Entry 1OH6 (X-ray diffraction, 2.40 A resolution); this record covers chains B and E of the 4 polymer chains in the assembly.

[Chain B]
Molecule: DNA mismatch repair protein muts
Organism: Escherichia coli
UniProtKB: P23909 (MUTS_ECOLI); numbering as in UniProt (aligned over 1-800)
Amino-acid sequence (800 residues; numbered 1 to 800; the number before each row is that of its first residue):
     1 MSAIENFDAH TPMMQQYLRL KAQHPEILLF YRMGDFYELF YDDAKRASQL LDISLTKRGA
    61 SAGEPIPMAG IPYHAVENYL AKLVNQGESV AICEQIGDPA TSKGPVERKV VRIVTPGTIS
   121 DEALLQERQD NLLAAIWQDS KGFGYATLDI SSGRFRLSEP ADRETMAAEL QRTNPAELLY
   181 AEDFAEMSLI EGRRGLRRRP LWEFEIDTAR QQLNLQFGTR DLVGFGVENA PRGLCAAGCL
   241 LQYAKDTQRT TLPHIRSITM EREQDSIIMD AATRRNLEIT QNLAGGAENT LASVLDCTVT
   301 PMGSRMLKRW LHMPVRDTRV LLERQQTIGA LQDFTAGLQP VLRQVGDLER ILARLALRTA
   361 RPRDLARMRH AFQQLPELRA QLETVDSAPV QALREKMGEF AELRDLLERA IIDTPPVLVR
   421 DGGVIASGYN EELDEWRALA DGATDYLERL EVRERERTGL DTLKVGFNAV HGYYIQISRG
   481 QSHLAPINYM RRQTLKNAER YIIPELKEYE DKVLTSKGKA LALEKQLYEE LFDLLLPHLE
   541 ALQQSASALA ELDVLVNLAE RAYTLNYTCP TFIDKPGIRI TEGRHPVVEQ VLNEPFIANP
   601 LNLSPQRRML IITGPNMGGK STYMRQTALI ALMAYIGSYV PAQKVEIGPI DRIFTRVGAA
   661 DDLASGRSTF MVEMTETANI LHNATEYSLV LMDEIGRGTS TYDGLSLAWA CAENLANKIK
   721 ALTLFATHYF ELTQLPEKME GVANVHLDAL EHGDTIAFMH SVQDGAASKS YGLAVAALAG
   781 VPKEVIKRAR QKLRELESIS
Unresolved in the structure: 1-13, 57-66, 95-107, 659-668
Curated features (UniProtKB/Swiss-Prot):
  - binding site (ATP): Gly-614 to Ser-621
What the authors report for this chain:
  - binding site for the 30-nt DNA strand: Phe-36, Glu-38
  - binding site for the 30-nt DNA strand (chain E): Gln-95, Arg-108, Lys-496, Arg-500
  - mutagenesis - F36A: abolished binding to DNA (citing earlier work)
  - mutagenesis - E38A, E38Q: increased binding to homoduplex DNA (citing earlier work)

[Chain E]
Molecule: 30-nt DNA strand
Sequence (30 nucleotides; row label = number of the first residue in the row):
     1 AGCTGCCAAG CACCAGTGTC AGCGTCCTAT
Unresolved in the structure: 17-30

[How chain B and chain E interact]
Contacting residue pairs (10):
  Arg-32(B) with DC3(E), salt bridge to the phosphate
  Gly-34(B) with DG2(E), phosphate contact
  Asn-468(B) with DG5(E), phosphate contact; DC6(E), phosphate contact
  Ala-469(B) with DT4(E), phosphate contact; DG5(E), hydrogen bond to the phosphate
  Leu-495(B) with DC7(E), phosphate contact
  Lys-496(B) with DC7(E), hydrogen bond to the phosphate; DA8(E), salt bridge to the phosphate
  Arg-500(B) with DC6(E), salt bridge to the phosphate
Other interface residues (no listed pair), chain B (11 interface residues in all): Met-33, Arg-108, Val-470, Gln-493

[Summary]
The interface between chain B and chain E involves 11 residues on one side and 7 on the other; the contacts
include 2 hydrogen bonds and 3 salt bridges. Polar pairs include Ala-469(B)/DG5(E), Lys-496(B)/DC7(E) and
Arg-32(B)/DC3(E). The paper reports a binding site for the 30-nt DNA strand (chain E) at Gln-95(B), Arg-108(B)
and Lys-496(B) among others; E38A and E38Q of chain B increase binding to homoduplex DNA.
Chain B is DNA mismatch repair protein muts (Escherichia coli) and chain E is a 30-nt DNA strand; the
structure, The crystal structure of E. coli muts binding to DNA with an a:a mismatch, was determined by X-ray
diffraction, deposited together with 1OH5, 1OH7 and 1OH8.
